5VHQ - chains B and C of the 8 polymer chains in the assembly; structure by electron microscopy, 8.90 A resolution (very low resolution: no residue pairs are listed; an interface is given only as per-side residue counts).

# Chain B
Protein: 26S proteasome regulatory subunit 4
Organism: Homo sapiens
UniProt: P62191 (PRS4_HUMAN); residues 167-433 here = UniProt positions 167-433
Sequence (267 residues; each row starts with the number of its first residue):
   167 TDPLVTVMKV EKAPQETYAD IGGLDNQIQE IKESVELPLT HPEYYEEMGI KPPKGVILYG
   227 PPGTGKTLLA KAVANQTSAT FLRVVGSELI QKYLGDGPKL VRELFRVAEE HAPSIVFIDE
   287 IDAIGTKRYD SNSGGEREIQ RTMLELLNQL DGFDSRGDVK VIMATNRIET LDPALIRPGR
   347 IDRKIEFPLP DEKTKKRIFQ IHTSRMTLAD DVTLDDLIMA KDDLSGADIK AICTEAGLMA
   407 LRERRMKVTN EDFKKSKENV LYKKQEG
Unresolved in the structure: 167-188, 289-300
Swiss-Prot annotation at these positions:
  - binding site (ATP): Gly226 to Thr233
  - modified residue: Lys258 (N6-acetyllysine)
  - cross-link: Lys237 (Glycyl lysine isopeptide (Lys-Gly) (interchain with G-Cter in ubiquitin))

# Chain C
Protein: 26S proteasome regulatory subunit 8
Organism: Homo sapiens
UniProt: P62195 (PRS8_HUMAN); residues 130-395 here = UniProt positions 130-395
Sequence (266 residues; numbered 130 to 395; the number before each row is that of its first residue):
   130 KVDPLVSLMM VEKVPDSTYE MIGGLDKQIK EIKEVIELPV KHPELFEALG IAQPKGVLLY
   190 GPPGTGKTLL ARAVAHHTDC TFIRVSGSEL VQKFIGEGAR MVRELFVMAR EHAPSIIFMD
   250 EIDSIGSSRL EGGSGGDSEV QRTMLELLNQ LDGFEATKNI KVIMATNRID ILDSALLRPG
   310 RIDRKIEFPP PNEEARLDIL KIHSRKMNLT RGINLRKIAE LMPGASGAEV KGVCTEAGMY
   370 ALRERRVHVT QEDFEMAVAK VMQKDS
Unresolved in the structure: 130-153, 251-257, 395
Swiss-Prot annotation at these positions:
  - binding site (ATP): Gly190 to Thr197
  - modified residue: Lys222 (N6-acetyllysine)

# Chain B / chain C interface
At this resolution (9 A) residue pairs are not listed: 6 residues of chain B and 6 of chain C lie at the interface.

# Summary
The chain B/chain C interface involves 6 residues from each chain. UniProt lists 8 ATP-binding residues on
chain B; 8 ATP-binding residues on chain C.
Here chain B is 26S proteasome regulatory subunit 4 and chain C is 26S proteasome regulatory subunit 8, both
from Homo sapiens. Entry 5VHQ (Conformational Landscape of the p28-Bound Human Proteasome Regulatory Particle)
was determined by electron microscopy, deposited together with 5VGZ, 5VHF, 5VHH, 5VHI, 5VHJ, 5VHM and 5
further entries.
